Entry 7TK6 (electron microscopy, 6.50 A resolution (low resolution: residue-level contacts below are approximate; hydrogen-bond / salt-bridge calls are withheld)); this record covers chains G and H of the 27 polymer chains in the assembly.

[Chain G]
Protein: ATP synthase subunit gamma
Organism: Saccharomyces cerevisiae
UniProtKB: P38077 (ATPG_YEAST); residues 1-278 here correspond to UniProt positions 34-311 (UniProt number = residue number + 33)
Chain sequence (278 residues; each row starts with the number of its first residue):
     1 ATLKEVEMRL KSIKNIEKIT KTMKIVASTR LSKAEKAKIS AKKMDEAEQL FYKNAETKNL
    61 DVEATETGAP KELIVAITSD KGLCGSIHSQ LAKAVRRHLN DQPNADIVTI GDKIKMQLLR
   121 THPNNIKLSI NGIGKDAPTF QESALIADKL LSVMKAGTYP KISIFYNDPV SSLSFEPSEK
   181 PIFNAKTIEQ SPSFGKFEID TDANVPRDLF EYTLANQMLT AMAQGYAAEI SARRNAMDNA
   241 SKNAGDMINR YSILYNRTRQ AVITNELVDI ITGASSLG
Not modelled in the structure: 60-70, 277-278

[Chain H]
Protein: ATP synthase subunit delta
Organism: Saccharomyces cerevisiae
UniProtKB: Q12165 (ATPD_YEAST); residues 1-138 here correspond to UniProt positions 23-160 (UniProt number = residue number + 22)
Chain sequence (138 residues; row label = number of the first residue in the row):
     1 AEAAAASSGL KLQFALPHET LYSGSEVTQV NLPAKSGRIG VLANHVPTVE QLLPGVVEVM
    61 EGSNSKKFFI SGGFATVQPD SQLCVTAIEA FPLESFSQEN IKNLLAEAKK NVSSSDAREA
   121 AEAAIQVEVL ENLQSVLK
Not modelled in the structure: 1-10, 24-25, 91, 98, 116-117, 137-138

[How chain G and chain H interact]
Residue-residue contacts (9):
  Ala37(G) - Pro17(H)
  Ser40(G) - Leu16(H)
  Ser40(G) - Pro17(H)
  Ala41(G) - Pro17(H)
  Lys196(G) - Pro47(H)
  Phe197(G) - Pro47(H)
  Glu198(G) - Pro47(H)
  Glu198(G) - Thr48(H)
  Glu198(G) - Val49(H)
Interface residues without a listed pair, chain G (7 interface residues in all): Ile199

[Summary]
7 residues of chain G face 5 of chain H across their interface.
Here chain G is ATP synthase subunit gamma and chain H is ATP synthase subunit delta, both from Saccharomyces
cerevisiae. Entry 7TK6 (Yeast ATP synthase State 1catalytic(a) with 10 mM ATP backbone model) was determined
by electron microscopy, deposited together with 7TJS, 7TJT, 7TJU, 7TJV, 7TJW, 7TJX and 30 further entries.
